9D2C - chains A and B of the 6 polymer chains in the assembly; structure by X-ray diffraction, 2.38 A resolution.

[Chain A (and B)]
Protein: Molybdenum-pterin binding domain-containing protein
Source organism: Eubacterium limosum
Notes: chain B of this document is another copy of the same molecule, construct and numbering; everything in this record applies to it too
UniProt: A0A0U3FVB3 (A0A0U3FVB3_EUBLI); numbering as in UniProt (aligned over 1-70)
Amino-acid sequence (78 residues; each row starts with the number of its first residue):
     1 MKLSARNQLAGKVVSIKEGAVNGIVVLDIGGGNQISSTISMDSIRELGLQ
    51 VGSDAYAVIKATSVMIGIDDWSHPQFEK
Unresolved in the structure: 75-78 (chain B: 70-78)
Construct notes: expression tag (71-78)
Residues lining bound ligands:
  - molybdate ion (MOO), molecule 1: Ser4, Ala5, Arg6, Lys60, Ala61, Thr62
  - molybdate ion (MOO), molecule 2: Gly19, Ala20, Val21, Asn22
  - molybdate ion (MOO), molecule 3: Thr38, Ile39, Ser40, Ser43

[How chain A and chain B interact]
Pairs across the interface - 72 pairs, chain A then chain B:
  Arg6(A) with Ser36(B)
  Asn7(A) with Ile35(B); Ser36(B), hydrogen bond (side chain-backbone)
  Leu9(A) with Asn33(B); Gln34(B)
  Ile29(A) with Ile29(B), hydrophobic; Asn33(B), hydrogen bond (backbone-side chain)
  Asn33(A) with Leu9(B); Ile29(B), hydrogen bond (side chain-backbone)
  Gln34(A) with Asn7(B); Leu9(B)
  Ile35(A) with Asn7(B); Leu9(B), hydrophobic; Val64(B), hydrophobic
  Ser36(A) with Arg6(B); Asn7(B), hydrogen bond (backbone-side chain); Ala61(B); Val64(B)
  Ser37(A) with Ala61(B); Val64(B), hydrogen bond (side chain-backbone); Ile66(B)
  Thr38(A) with Ala61(B), hydrogen bond (backbone-backbone); Thr62(B)
  Ile39(A) with Val64(B); Ile66(B), hydrophobic
  Leu47(A) with Ile66(B); Ile68(B)
  Leu49(A) with Ile66(B), hydrophobic; Ile68(B), hydrophobic
  Asp54(A) with Ile68(B)
  Ala55(A) with Ile66(B), hydrophobic; Gly67(B)
  Tyr56(A) with Met65(B); Ile66(B); Gly67(B), hydrogen bond (backbone-backbone); Asp69(B), hydrogen bond
  Ala57(A) with Met65(B)
  Val58(A) with Val64(B); Met65(B), hydrogen bond (backbone-backbone)
  Ile59(A) with Ile59(B), hydrophobic; Val64(B), hydrophobic
  Ala61(A) with Ser36(B); Ser37(B); Thr38(B), hydrogen bond (backbone-backbone)
  Thr62(A) with Thr38(B)
  Ser63(A) with Ser63(B)
  Val64(A) with Ile35(B), hydrophobic; Ser36(B); Ser37(B), hydrogen bond (backbone-side chain); Ile39(B); Val58(B); Ile59(B), hydrophobic
  Met65(A) with Tyr56(B); Ala57(B); Val58(B), hydrogen bond (backbone-backbone)
  Ile66(A) with Leu27(B), hydrophobic; Ser37(B); Ile39(B), hydrophobic; Leu47(B); Leu49(B), hydrophobic; Ala55(B), hydrophobic; Tyr56(B)
  Gly67(A) with Ala55(B); Tyr56(B), hydrogen bond (backbone-backbone)
  Ile68(A) with Leu47(B); Leu49(B), hydrophobic; Asp54(B)
  Asp69(A) with Tyr56(B), hydrogen bond
  Asp70(A) with Met1(B)
  Pro74(A) with Glu46(B); Leu47(B); Gly48(B)
Interface residues without a listed pair, chain A (33 interface residues in all): Val25, Leu27, Gly31
Interface residues without a listed pair, chain B (35 interface residues in all): Val25, Gly31, Arg45

[In short]
33 residues of chain A face 35 of chain B across their interface, with 14 hydrogen bonds. Among the polar
pairs are Asn7(A)-Ser36(B), Ile29(A)-Asn33(B) and Ser37(A)-Val64(B). Ligands of chain A: 3 copies of molybdate
ion.
Both chains are Molybdenum-pterin binding domain-containing protein (Eubacterium limosum). Entry 9D2C (Crystal
Structure of Tungbindin Treated with Proteinase K) was determined by X-ray diffraction together with 9BEB,
9BED, 9BEL, 9BEM and 9BJF from the same study.
